7XXF - chains L and M of the 47 polymer chains in the assembly; structure by electron microscopy, 2.24 A resolution.

Chain L:
Molecule: Reaction center protein L chain
Source organism: Rhodopila globiformis
UniProtKB: A0A2S6NEG7 (A0A2S6NEG7_RHOGL); residue numbers follow UniProt; this construct covers 1-275
Amino-acid sequence (275 residues; numbered 1 to 275; the number before each row is that of its first residue):
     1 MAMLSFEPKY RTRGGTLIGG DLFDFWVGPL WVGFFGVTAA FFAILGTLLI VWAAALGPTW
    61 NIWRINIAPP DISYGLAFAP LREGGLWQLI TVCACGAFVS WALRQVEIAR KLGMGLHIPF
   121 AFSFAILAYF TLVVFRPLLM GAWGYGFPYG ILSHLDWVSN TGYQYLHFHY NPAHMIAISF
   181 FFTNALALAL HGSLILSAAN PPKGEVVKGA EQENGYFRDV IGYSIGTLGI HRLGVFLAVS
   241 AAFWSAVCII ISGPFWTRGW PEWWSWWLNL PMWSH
Disordered / not traced: 1
Metal / ion sites: Fe ion: His-191, His-231 (shared with His-219(M), Glu-234(M), His-266(M) of chain M)
Ligand contacts:
  - bacteriochlorophyll a (BCL), molecule 1: Thr-47, Ile-50, Phe-98, Tyr-129, Leu-132, Phe-147, Ile-151, Leu-152, His-154, Leu-155, Val-158
  - bacteriochlorophyll a (BCL), molecule 2: Phe-98, Phe-122, Ala-125, Ile-126, Ala-128, Tyr-129, Leu-132, Trp-157, Val-158, Ser-159, Thr-161, Gly-162, Tyr-163, Phe-168, His-169, His-174, Ala-177, Ile-178, Phe-181, Phe-182, Ser-245, Ala-246, Cys-248, Ile-249
  - bacteriochlorophyll a (BCL), molecule 3: Val-158, Tyr-163, His-169, Phe-182
  - bacteriochlorophyll a (BCL), molecule 4: His-169, His-174, Met-175, Ile-178, Ser-179, Phe-182, Thr-183, Leu-186
  - bacteriopheophytin a (BPH), molecule 1: Phe-42, Ala-43, Gly-46, Thr-47, Ile-50, Ile-90, Cys-93, Ala-94, Ala-97, Phe-98, Trp-101, Gln-105, Ile-118, Ala-121, Phe-122, Phe-124, Ala-125, Tyr-129, Phe-147, Tyr-149, Gly-150, Ile-151, His-154, Phe-181, Ala-238, Ala-242
  - bacteriopheophytin a (BPH), molecule 2: Phe-182, Ala-185, Leu-186, Ala-189, Leu-190, Phe-217
  - ubiquinone-10 (U10), molecule 1: Leu-22, Phe-23, Val-37, Thr-38, Phe-41, Phe-42, Leu-45, Phe-78, Trp-87, Gln-88, Leu-89, Thr-91, Val-92, Cys-93, Trp-143
  - ubiquinone-10 (U10), molecule 2: Phe-124, Phe-180, Phe-236, Val-239, Ser-240, Phe-243, Trp-244
  - ubiquinone-10 (U10), molecule 3: Pro-172, Ala-173, Met-175, Ile-176, Ser-179, Phe-243, Trp-244, Val-247, Ile-251, Trp-263, Trp-264, Trp-266
  - ubiquinone-10 (U10), molecule 4: Ser-179, Phe-180, Thr-183, Leu-186, Ala-187, Leu-190, His-191, Leu-194, Ile-195, Glu-213, Asn-214, Phe-217, Tyr-223, Ser-224, Ile-225, Gly-226, Thr-227, Ile-230, Leu-233, Phe-236, Leu-237

Chain M:
Molecule: Reaction center protein M chain
Source organism: Rhodopila globiformis
UniProtKB: A0A2S6NEP5 (A0A2S6NEP5_RHOGL); residue numbers follow UniProt; this construct covers 1-326
Amino-acid sequence (326 residues; numbered 1 to 326; the number before each row is that of its first residue):
     1 MPEFQNVFTR VQVKGPVHMG VPLPRGSWAR TGKPFHLYLL GLIGDAQIGP IYLGFSGVAS
    61 IIFGFIAIEI IGFNMLASVD WSVPEFFRQF FWLALEPPAP KYGLGLAPLA EGGWWGMAGF
   121 FLTASILLWW VRMYRRARAL GLGTHTAWAF ASAIFLYLSL GFIRPILMGC WCEAPPFGIF
   181 PHLDWTAAFS LRYGNLFYNP FHMLSIAFLY GSAVLFAMHG GTVLATTRFG GEREVEQITD
   241 RGTAGERAML FWRWTMGFNA TFESIHRWGW WFAVLVTLTG GIGILLTGTV VDNWFLWGVK
   301 HGIAAPWPNV FPHVVDPALL ATGVGK
Disordered / not traced: 1, 322-326
Disulfide bonds: Cys-170/Cys-172
Metal / ion sites: Fe ion: His-219, Glu-234, His-266 (shared with His-191(L), His-231(L) of chain L)
Ligand contacts:
  - bacteriochlorophyll a (BCL), molecule 1: Ile-68, Leu-122, Ile-126, Phe-150, Ala-153, Ile-154, Leu-156, Tyr-157, Leu-160, Phe-177, Trp-185, Thr-186, Ala-187, Phe-189, Ser-190, Leu-196, Phe-197, His-202, Ser-205, Ile-206, Leu-209, Tyr-210, Val-276, Gly-280, Gly-281, Gly-283, Ile-284
  - bacteriochlorophyll a (BCL), molecule 2: Phe-90, Tyr-157, Leu-160, Pro-175, Ile-179, His-182, Leu-183, Trp-185, Thr-186
  - bacteriochlorophyll a (BCL), molecule 3: Thr-186, Phe-197, Leu-209, Tyr-210
  - bacteriochlorophyll a (BCL), molecule 4: Phe-197, His-202, Met-203, Ile-206, Ala-207, Tyr-210, Gly-211, Val-214, Phe-272
  - bacteriopheophytin a (BPH), molecule 1: Ser-60, Ile-61, Ile-62, Gly-64, Phe-65, Ile-68, Leu-122, Ser-125, Ile-126, Trp-129, Met-133, Thr-146, Ala-149, Phe-150, Ala-153, Ala-273, Val-274, Thr-277
  - bacteriopheophytin a (BPH), molecule 2: Tyr-210, Ala-213, Val-214, Ala-217, Met-218, Trp-252, Thr-255, Met-256
  - R.g.Keto-II (I7D; (6E,8E,10E,12E,14E,16E,18E,20E,22E,24E,26E,28E)-2,31-dimethoxy-2,6,10,14,19,23,27,31-octamethyl-dotriaconta-6,8,10,12,14,16,18,20,22,24,26,28-dodecaen-5-one): Ile-68, Glu-69, Ile-71, Gly-72, Met-75, Phe-86, Phe-90, Leu-106, Trp-115, Gly-116, Gly-119, Phe-120, Thr-123, Tyr-157, Leu-160, Gly-161, Phe-162, Trp-171, Pro-175, Pro-176, Phe-177, Gly-178, Ile-179, His-182
  - menaquinone-9 (MQ9): Val-214, Leu-215, Met-218, His-219, Thr-222, Gly-245, Ala-248, Met-249, Trp-252, Met-256, Phe-258, Asn-259, Ala-260, Thr-261, Phe-262, Ile-265, Trp-268, Phe-272

Interface between chain L and chain M:
Residue-residue contacts - 201 pairs, chain L then chain M:
  Leu-4(L) with Leu-250(M), hydrophobic; Arg-253(M)
  Phe-6(L) with Arg-241(M); Glu-246(M); Met-249(M), hydrophobic; Leu-250(M), hydrophobic
  Glu-7(L) with Leu-250(M); Trp-254(M), hydrogen bond
  Lys-9(L) with Glu-246(M), salt bridge
  Tyr-10(L) with Thr-243(M); Glu-246(M), hydrogen bond; Leu-250(M), hydrophobic; Trp-254(M)
  Arg-11(L) with Trp-254(M)
  Trp-26(L) with Trp-254(M)
  Pro-29(L) with Arg-253(M); Trp-254(M); Gly-257(M)
  Leu-30(L) with Trp-254(M); Thr-255(M); Met-256(M); Gly-257(M)
  Trp-31(L) with Trp-254(M), hydrogen bond (backbone-backbone)
  Asn-61(L) with Gly-302(M), hydrogen bond (side chain-backbone)
  Trp-63(L) with Ile-303(M), hydrophobic
  Arg-64(L) with Gly-302(M); Ala-304(M), hydrogen bond (side chain-backbone); Ala-305(M); Pro-306(M)
  Asn-66(L) with Trp-307(M)
  Trp-101(L) with Thr-255(M)
  Arg-104(L) with Trp-254(M), hydrogen bond (side chain-backbone); Thr-255(M), hydrogen bond (side chain-backbone)
  Gln-105(L) with Phe-251(M); Trp-252(M); Thr-255(M)
  Ile-108(L) with Phe-251(M), hydrophobic; Trp-254(M); Thr-255(M)
  Ala-109(L) with Phe-251(M), hydrophobic
  Lys-111(L) with Trp-254(M)
  Leu-112(L) with Arg-247(M), hydrogen bond (backbone-side chain); Leu-250(M); Phe-251(M); Trp-254(M), hydrophobic
  Gly-113(L) with Arg-228(M), hydrogen bond (backbone-side chain); Phe-229(M)
  Met-114(L) with Ala-225(M); Thr-226(M); Arg-228(M); Arg-247(M); Phe-251(M), hydrophobic
  Gly-115(L) with Ala-225(M), hydrogen bond (backbone-backbone); Arg-228(M)
  His-117(L) with Gln-5(M), hydrogen bond (side chain-backbone); Gly-221(M); Leu-224(M); Ala-225(M)
  Ile-118(L) with Gly-221(M); Thr-222(M); Phe-251(M), hydrophobic; Trp-252(M), hydrophobic
  Pro-148(L) with Trp-307(M), hydrophobic
  Leu-152(L) with Tyr-198(M), hydrophobic; Met-203(M), hydrophobic; Ile-303(M)
  Ser-153(L) with Ala-305(M); Trp-307(M)
  Leu-155(L) with Phe-197(M)
  Asp-156(L) with Tyr-198(M), hydrogen bond; Trp-307(M), hydrogen bond
  Val-158(L) with Phe-197(M), hydrophobic
  Ser-159(L) with Phe-197(M)
  Tyr-163(L) with Leu-191(M)
  His-167(L) with Leu-183(M); Asp-184(M), salt bridge; Ala-187(M)
  His-169(L) with Leu-183(M), hydrogen bond (side chain-backbone); Thr-186(M)
  Tyr-170(L) with Phe-180(M); Asp-184(M), hydrogen bond
  Met-175(L) with Phe-180(M), hydrophobic
  Phe-181(L) with Leu-209(M); Ala-213(M), hydrophobic
  Phe-182(L) with Leu-209(M), hydrophobic
  Asn-184(L) with Ser-212(M), hydrogen bond (side chain-backbone); Ala-213(M); Phe-216(M)
  Ala-185(L) with Ala-273(M)
  Ala-187(L) with Phe-216(M)
  Leu-188(L) with Ser-212(M); Phe-216(M); Gly-269(M)
  Ala-189(L) with Ala-273(M), hydrophobic
  Leu-190(L) with Thr-146(M)
  His-191(L) with His-219(M), hydrogen bond; Glu-234(M), salt bridge; His-266(M), hydrogen bond
  Gly-192(L) with His-266(M)
  Ser-193(L) with His-145(M), hydrogen bond (side chain-backbone); Thr-146(M); Ala-149(M); Trp-270(M), hydrogen bond
  Ile-195(L) with Glu-234(M); Ile-238(M), hydrophobic; His-266(M)
  Leu-196(L) with His-145(M); Glu-263(M); His-266(M); Arg-267(M)
  Ser-197(L) with Leu-142(M); Gly-143(M), hydrogen bond (side chain-backbone); His-145(M), hydrogen bond
  Ala-198(L) with Leu-142(M), hydrophobic
  Ala-199(L) with Ile-238(M), hydrophobic
  Asn-200(L) with Gly-143(M); His-145(M); Glu-263(M), hydrogen bond; Arg-267(M), hydrogen bond
  Pro-201(L) with Gly-141(M)
  Pro-202(L) with Arg-138(M); Gly-141(M); Leu-142(M)
  Glu-205(L) with Gly-141(M)
  Lys-208(L) with Leu-140(M); Gly-141(M), hydrogen bond (side chain-backbone); Leu-142(M); Val-235(M)
  Glu-211(L) with Val-21(M)
  Gln-212(L) with Val-21(M); Leu-140(M); Leu-142(M)
  Glu-213(L) with Val-235(M)
  Asn-214(L) with Asp-45(M)
  Gly-215(L) with Leu-140(M)
  Tyr-216(L) with Met-133(M), hydrogen bond (side chain-backbone); Arg-136(M); Ala-137(M); Leu-140(M), hydrophobic; Leu-142(M), hydrophobic; Thr-146(M)
  Arg-218(L) with His-18(M); Asp-45(M), salt bridge; Gln-47(M); Gly-49(M); Pro-50(M); Ile-51(M)
  Asp-219(L) with Arg-30(M), salt bridge; Ile-51(M); Tyr-52(M), hydrogen bond (backbone-backbone); Arg-132(M), hydrogen bond (backbone-side chain)
  Val-220(L) with Trp-129(M); Arg-132(M), hydrogen bond (backbone-side chain); Met-133(M), hydrophobic; Arg-136(M)
  Ile-221(L) with Ile-51(M); Trp-129(M), hydrophobic
  Gly-222(L) with Ile-48(M); Gly-49(M), hydrogen bond (backbone-backbone); Ile-51(M)
  Tyr-223(L) with Leu-40(M); Asp-45(M), hydrogen bond (side chain-backbone); Gln-47(M)
  Ser-224(L) with Asp-45(M)
  Ile-225(L) with Gly-44(M); Asp-45(M), hydrogen bond (backbone-backbone)
  Thr-227(L) with Glu-232(M)
  Leu-228(L) with Asn-6(M); Leu-224(M), hydrophobic; Thr-227(M)
  Gly-229(L) with Ile-43(M)
  Ile-230(L) with Phe-216(M)
  His-231(L) with His-219(M), hydrogen bond; Gly-220(M); Val-223(M); Glu-234(M), salt bridge
  Arg-232(L) with Asn-6(M), hydrogen bond; Val-7(M), hydrogen bond (side chain-backbone); Phe-8(M); Thr-9(M), hydrogen bond; Leu-42(M), hydrogen bond (side chain-backbone); Ile-43(M), hydrogen bond (side chain-backbone); Leu-224(M)
  Gly-234(L) with Phe-216(M)
  Val-235(L) with Gly-220(M); Gly-221(M); Leu-224(M), hydrophobic
  Ala-238(L) with Ala-213(M); Ala-217(M), hydrophobic
  Trp-264(L) with Trp-92(M), hydrophobic; Phe-180(M)
  Trp-267(L) with Phe-87(M), hydrogen bond (side chain-backbone); Arg-88(M), hydrogen bond (side chain-backbone); Trp-92(M)
  Leu-268(L) with Arg-88(M), hydrogen bond (backbone-side chain); Trp-92(M), hydrophobic
  Trp-273(L) with Pro-84(M); Phe-87(M), hydrophobic; Arg-88(M)
  His-275(L) with Glu-85(M), salt bridge; Arg-88(M), hydrogen bond
Interface residues without a listed pair, chain L (93 interface residues in all): Pro-58, Ala-121, Leu-194, Val-207, Gly-209, Gly-226
Interface residues without a listed pair, chain M (102 interface residues in all): Gly-20, Leu-23, Phe-91, Thr-144, Asn-195, Tyr-210, Leu-215, Met-218, Glu-236, Thr-239, Asn-259

In short:
Chain L and chain M form an interface of 93 and 102 residues respectively, with 42 hydrogen bonds and 7 salt
bridges. Polar pairs include Lys-9(L)/Glu-246(M), His-167(L)/Asp-184(M) and His-191(L)/Glu-234(M).
Bacteriochlorophyll a and bacteriopheophytin a are bound between chain L and chain M.
Here chain L is Reaction center protein L chain and chain M is Reaction center protein M chain, both from
Rhodopila globiformis. Entry 7XXF (Structure of photosynthetic LH1-RC super-complex of Rhodopila globiformis)
was determined by electron microscopy.
